Entry 6SJF (electron microscopy, 3.90 A resolution); this record covers chains D and X of the 4 polymer chains in the assembly.

Chain D:
Protein: RecBCD enzyme subunit RecD
From: Escherichia coli
Notes: EC 3.1.11.5
Reference sequence: P04993 (RECD_ECOLI); residue numbers follow UniProt; this construct covers 1-608
Sequence (608 residues; numbered 1 to 608; the number before each row is that of its first residue):
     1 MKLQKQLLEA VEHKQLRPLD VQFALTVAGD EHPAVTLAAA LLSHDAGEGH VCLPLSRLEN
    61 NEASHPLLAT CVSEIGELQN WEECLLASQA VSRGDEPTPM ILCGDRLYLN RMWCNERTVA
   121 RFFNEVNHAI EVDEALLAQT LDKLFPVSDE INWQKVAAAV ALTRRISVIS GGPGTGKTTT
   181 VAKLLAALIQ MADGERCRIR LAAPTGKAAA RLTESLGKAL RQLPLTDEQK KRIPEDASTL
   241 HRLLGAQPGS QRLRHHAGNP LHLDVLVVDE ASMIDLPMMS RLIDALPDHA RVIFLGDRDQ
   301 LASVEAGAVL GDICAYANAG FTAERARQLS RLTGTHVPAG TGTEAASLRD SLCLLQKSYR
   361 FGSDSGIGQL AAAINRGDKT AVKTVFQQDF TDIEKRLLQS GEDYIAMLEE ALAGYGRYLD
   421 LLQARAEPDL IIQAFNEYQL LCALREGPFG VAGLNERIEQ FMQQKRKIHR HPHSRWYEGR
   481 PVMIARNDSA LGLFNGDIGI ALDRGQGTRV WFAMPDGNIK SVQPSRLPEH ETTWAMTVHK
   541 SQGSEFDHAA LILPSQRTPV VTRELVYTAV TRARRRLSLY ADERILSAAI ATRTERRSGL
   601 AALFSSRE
Not modelled in the structure: 1-9, 607-608

Chain X:
Molecule: Forked DNA substrate
Sequence (85 nucleotides; row label = number of the first residue in the row; note: 5 numbers in that range are skipped by the numbering (no residue carries them; nothing is unmodelled there)):
     1 TTTTTTTTTT TTTTTGAGCG ACTGCACTAC AAC
    39 AGAACCATGG TTCTGTTGTA GTGCAGTCGC TCTTTTTTTT GCTGGTGGTT TT
Not modelled in the structure: 1-3, 39-52, 77-90

How chain D and chain X interact:
Pairs across the interface (33; chain D residue first):
  Glu12(D) - DT4(X)  base contact
  Glu48(D) - DT4(X)  base contact
  Pro204(D) - DT7(X)  phosphate contact
  Pro204(D) - DT8(X)  phosphate contact
  Thr205(D) - DT7(X)  phosphate contact
  Thr205(D) - DT8(X)  phosphate contact
  Gly206(D) - DT8(X)  phosphate contact
  Thr239(D) - DT8(X)  sugar contact
  Thr239(D) - DT9(X)  hydrogen bond to the phosphate
  His241(D) - DT8(X)  hydrogen bond to the base
  His241(D) - DT9(X)  sugar contact
  Arg242(D) - DT9(X)  sugar contact
  Ala246(D) - DT9(X)  sugar contact
  Gln247(D) - DT9(X)  base contact
  Gln247(D) - DT11(X)  base contact
  Pro248(D) - DT9(X)  base contact
  Pro248(D) - DT10(X)  base contact
  Arg254(D) - DT11(X)  base contact
  Val304(D) - DT6(X)  base contact
  Val304(D) - DT7(X)  base contact
  Glu305(D) - DT7(X)  base contact
  Ala443(D) - DT5(X)  sugar contact
  Arg445(D) - DT5(X)  phosphate contact
  Arg445(D) - DT6(X)  salt bridge to the phosphate
  Arg486(D) - DT8(X)  base contact
  Asn487(D) - DT8(X)  phosphate contact
  Asn495(D) - DT7(X)  hydrogen bond to the phosphate
  Asn495(D) - DT8(X)  phosphate contact
  Thr537(D) - DT6(X)  hydrogen bond to the phosphate
  His539(D) - DT5(X)  hydrogen bond to the base
  His539(D) - DT6(X)  sugar contact
  Lys540(D) - DT7(X)  salt bridge to the phosphate
  Val560(D) - DT4(X)  sugar contact
Also at the interface, not in a pair above, chain D (26 interface residues in all): Leu444, Thr558, Pro559

Overview:
The interface between chain D and chain X involves 26 residues on one side and 8 on the other, with 5 hydrogen
bonds and 2 salt bridges. Among the polar pairs are His241(D)-DT8(X), His539(D)-DT5(X) and Thr239(D)-DT9(X).
Chain D is RecBCD enzyme subunit RecD (Escherichia coli) and chain X is Forked DNA substrate; the structure,
Cryo-EM structure of the RecBCD Chi unrecognised complex, was determined by electron microscopy (same
publication as 6SJB, 6SJE, 6SJG, 6T2U and 6T2V).
